PDB entry 4IFD | X-ray diffraction, 2.81 A resolution | chains A and B of the 12 polymer chains in the assembly

# Chain A
Protein: Exosome complex component RRP45
From: Saccharomyces cerevisiae
UniProtKB: Q05636 (RRP45_YEAST); residue numbers follow UniProt; this construct covers 2-305
Chain sequence (304 residues; row label = number of the first residue in the row):
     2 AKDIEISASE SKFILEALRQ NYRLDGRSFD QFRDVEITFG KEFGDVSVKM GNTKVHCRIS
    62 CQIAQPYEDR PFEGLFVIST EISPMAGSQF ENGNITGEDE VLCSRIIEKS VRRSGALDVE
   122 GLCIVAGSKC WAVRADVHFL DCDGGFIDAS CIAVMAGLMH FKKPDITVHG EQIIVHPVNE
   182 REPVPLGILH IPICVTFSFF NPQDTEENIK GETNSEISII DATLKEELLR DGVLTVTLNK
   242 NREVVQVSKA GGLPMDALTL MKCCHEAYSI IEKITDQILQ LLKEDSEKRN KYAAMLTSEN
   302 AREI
Disordered / not traced: 302-305

# Chain B
Protein: Exosome complex component SKI6
From: Saccharomyces cerevisiae
UniProtKB: P46948 (RRP41_YEAST); numbering as in UniProt (aligned over 1-246)
Chain sequence (248 residues; each row starts with the number of its first residue; numbers below 1 keep their minus sign (Gly-1 is residue -1)):
    -1 GHMSRLEIYS PEGLRLDGRR WNELRRFESS INTHPHAADG SSYMEQGNNK IITLVKGPKE
    59 PRLKSQMDTS KALLNVSVNI TKFSKFERSK SSHKNERRVL EIQTSLVRMF EKNVMLNIYP
   119 RTVIDIEIHV LEQDGGIMGS LINGITLALI DAGISMFDYI SGISVGLYDT TPLLDTNSLE
   179 ENAMSTVTLG VVGKSEKLSL LLVEDKIPLD RLENVLAIGI AGAHRVRDLM DEELRKHAQK
   239 RVSNASAR
Disordered / not traced: -1 to 0, 243-246
Differences from the reference sequence: expression tag (-1 to 0)

# Chain A / chain B interface
Pairs across the interface (70):
  Glu99(A) with Thr102(B); Arg106(B), salt bridge
  Asp100(A) with Arg106(B), salt bridge
  Val102(A) with Arg95(B); Leu98(B), hydrophobic
  Leu103(A) with Glu99(B); Arg106(B)
  Ser105(A) with Arg95(B), hydrogen bond
  Arg106(A) with Arg95(B); Glu99(B), salt bridge
  Glu109(A) with Arg95(B)
  Lys110(A) with Glu99(B), salt bridge; Glu202(B), salt bridge
  Arg114(A) with Glu202(B), salt bridge; Asp203(B), salt bridge
  Ser115(A) with Lys204(B)
  His191(A) with Lys204(B)
  Thr206(A) with Phe155(B)
  Glu207(A) with Phe155(B)
  Asn209(A) with Lys195(B), hydrogen bond (backbone-side chain)
  Ile210(A) with Phe155(B), hydrophobic; Asp156(B)
  Lys211(A) with Asp156(B)
  Asn215(A) with Lys195(B)
  Glu217(A) with Lys195(B), salt bridge
  Asp232(A) with Lys110(B), salt bridge
  Leu239(A) with Leu207(B), hydrophobic
  Arg243(A) with Leu207(B), hydrogen bond (backbone-backbone); Asp208(B), salt bridge
  Glu244(A) with Lys204(B), salt bridge; Ile205(B)
  Val245(A) with Asp203(B); Lys204(B); Ile205(B), hydrogen bond (backbone-backbone); Leu207(B), hydrophobic
  Val246(A) with Asp203(B)
  Gln247(A) with Val201(B)
  Val248(A) with Leu199(B); Leu200(B); Val201(B), hydrogen bond (backbone-backbone)
  Ser249(A) with Leu199(B)
  Lys250(A) with Leu196(B); Ser197(B), hydrogen bond (side chain-backbone); Leu198(B); Leu199(B), hydrogen bond (backbone-backbone)
  Ala251(A) with Ser103(B); Arg106(B); Leu198(B), hydrophobic
  Gly252(A) with Arg106(B); Met107(B); Ser197(B), hydrogen bond (backbone-backbone); Leu198(B)
  Gly253(A) with Arg106(B), hydrogen bond (backbone-backbone); Lys110(B)
  Leu254(A) with Lys110(B)
  Pro255(A) with Val190(B), hydrophobic; Leu196(B)
  Met256(A) with Lys195(B); Leu196(B), hydrogen bond (backbone-backbone)
  Asp257(A) with Glu194(B); Lys195(B)
  Ala258(A) with Glu194(B), hydrogen bond (backbone-backbone); Ile218(B), hydrophobic
  Leu259(A) with Glu211(B)
  Leu261(A) with Leu196(B), hydrophobic; Leu199(B), hydrophobic
  Met262(A) with Leu210(B), hydrophobic; Glu211(B); Leu214(B), hydrophobic
  Cys265(A) with Leu207(B), hydrophobic
Also at the interface, not in a pair above, chain A (44 interface residues in all): Thr97, Glu208, His266, Tyr269
Also at the interface, not in a pair above, chain B (32 interface residues in all): Arg96, Val105, Pro206

# In short
Chain A and chain B form an interface of 44 and 32 residues respectively, with 11 hydrogen bonds and 11 salt
bridges. Polar contacts include Glu99(A)-Arg106(B), Asp100(A)-Arg106(B) and Arg106(A)-Glu99(B).
Chain A is Exosome complex component RRP45 and chain B is Exosome complex component SKI6, both from
Saccharomyces cerevisiae; the structure, Crystal structure of an 11-subunit eukaryotic exosome complex bound
to RNA, was determined by X-ray diffraction.
